Entry 7QDS (electron microscopy, 3.80 A resolution); this record covers chains A and B of the 4 polymer chains in the assembly.

Chain A:
Name: Helicase SKI2W
Source organism: Homo sapiens
Notes: EC 3.6.4.-
UniProt: Q15477 (SKIV2_HUMAN); numbering as in UniProt (aligned over 1-1246)
Chain sequence (1246 residues; row label = number of the first residue in the row):
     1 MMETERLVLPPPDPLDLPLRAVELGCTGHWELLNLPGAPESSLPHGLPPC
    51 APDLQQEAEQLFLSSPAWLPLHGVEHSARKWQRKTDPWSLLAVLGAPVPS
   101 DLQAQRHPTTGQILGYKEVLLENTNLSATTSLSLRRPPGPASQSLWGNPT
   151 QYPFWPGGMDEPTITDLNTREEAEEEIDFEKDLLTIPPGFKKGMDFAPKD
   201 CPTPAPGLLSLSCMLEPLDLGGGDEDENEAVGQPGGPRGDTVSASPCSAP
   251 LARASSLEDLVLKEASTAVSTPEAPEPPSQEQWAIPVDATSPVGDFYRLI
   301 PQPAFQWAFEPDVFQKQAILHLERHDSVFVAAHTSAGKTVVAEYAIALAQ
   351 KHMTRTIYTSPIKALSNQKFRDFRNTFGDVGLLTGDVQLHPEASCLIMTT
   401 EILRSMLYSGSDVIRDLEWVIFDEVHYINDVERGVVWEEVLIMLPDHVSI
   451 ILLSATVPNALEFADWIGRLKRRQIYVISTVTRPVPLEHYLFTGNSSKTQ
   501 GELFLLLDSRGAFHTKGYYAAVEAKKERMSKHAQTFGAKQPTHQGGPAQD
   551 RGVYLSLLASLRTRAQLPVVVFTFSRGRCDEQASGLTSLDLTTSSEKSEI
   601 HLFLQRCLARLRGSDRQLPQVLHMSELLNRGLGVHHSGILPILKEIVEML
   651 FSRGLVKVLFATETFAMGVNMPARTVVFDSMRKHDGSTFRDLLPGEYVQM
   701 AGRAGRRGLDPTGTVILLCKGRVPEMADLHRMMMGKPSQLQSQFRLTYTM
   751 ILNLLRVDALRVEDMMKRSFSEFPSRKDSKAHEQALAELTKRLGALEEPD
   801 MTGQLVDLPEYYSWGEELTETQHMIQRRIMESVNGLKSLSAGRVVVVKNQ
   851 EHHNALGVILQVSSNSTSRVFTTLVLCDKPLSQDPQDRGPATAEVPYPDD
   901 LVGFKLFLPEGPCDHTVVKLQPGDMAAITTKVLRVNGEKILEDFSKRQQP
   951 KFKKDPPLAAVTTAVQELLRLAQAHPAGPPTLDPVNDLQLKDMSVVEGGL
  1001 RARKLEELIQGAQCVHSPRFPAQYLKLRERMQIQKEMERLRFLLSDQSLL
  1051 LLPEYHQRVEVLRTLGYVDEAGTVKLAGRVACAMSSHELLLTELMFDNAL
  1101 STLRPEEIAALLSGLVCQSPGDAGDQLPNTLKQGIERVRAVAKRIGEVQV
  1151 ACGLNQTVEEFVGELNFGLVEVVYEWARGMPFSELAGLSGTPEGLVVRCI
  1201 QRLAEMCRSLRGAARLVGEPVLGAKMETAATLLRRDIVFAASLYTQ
Disordered / not traced: 123-166, 200-1246
Reported in the primary citation:
  - conformationally variable residues (order/disorder transition): Glu122 to Thr165
  - mutagenesis - E424Q: abolished catalytic activity
  - disease-associated variants - V341G: abolished catalytic activity
  - disease-associated variants - A332P, E438K, R483C: decreased catalytic activity (proposed by the authors, not directly observed)
  - disease-associated variants - R888DEL (proposed by the authors, not directly observed)
  - disease-associated variants - E438K, W466G, R483C, Q1034DEL (citing earlier work)

Chain B:
Name: Tetratricopeptide repeat protein 37
Source organism: Homo sapiens
UniProt: Q6PGP7 (TTC37_HUMAN); residue numbers follow UniProt; this construct covers 1-1564
Chain sequence (1589 residues; each row starts with the number of its first residue; numbers below 1 keep their minus sign (Met-24 is residue -24)):
   -24 MKHHHHHHHHHHSAGLEVLFQGPDSMSSKEVKTALKSARDAIRNKEYKEA
    26 LKHCKTVLKQEKNNYNAWVFIGVAAAELEQPDQAQSAYKKAAELEPDQLL
    76 AWQGLANLYEKYNHINAKDDLPGVYQKLLDLYESVDKQKWCDVCKKLVDL
   126 YYQEKKHLEVARTWHKLIKTRQEQGAENEELHQLWRKLTQFLAESTEDQN
   176 NETQQLLFTAFENALGLSDKIPSEDHQVLYRHFIQSLSKFPHESARLKKA
   226 CEGMINIYPTVQYPLEVLCLHLIESGNLTDEGQQYCCRLVEMDSKSGPGL
   276 IGLGIKALQDKKYEDAVRNLTEGLKESPVCTSGWYHLAEAQVKMHRPKEA
   326 VLSCSQALKIVDNLGASGNSLYQRNLCLHLKAEALIKLSDYDSSEEAIRT
   376 LDQISDADNIPGLLVLKSLAYRNKGSFDEAAKIMEDLLSSYPDLAEVHAL
   426 EALIHFTKKDYLQAEKCFQRALEKDTEVAEYHYQLGLTYWFMGEETRKDK
   476 TKALTHFLKAARLDTYMGKVFCYLGHYYRDVVGDKNRARGCYRKAFELDD
   526 TDAESGAAAVDLSVELEDMEMALAILTTVTQKASAGTAKWAWLRRGLYYL
   576 KAGQHSQAVADLQAALRADPKDFNCWESLGEAYLSRGGYTTALKSFTKAS
   626 ELNPESIYSVFKVAAIQQILGKYKEAVAQYQMIIKKKEDYVPALKGLGEC
   676 HLMMAKAALVDYLDGKAVDYIEKALEYFTCALQHRADVSCLWKLAGDACT
   726 CLYAVAPSKVNVHVLGVLLGQKEGKQVLKKNELLHLGGRCYGRALKLMST
   776 SNTWCDLGINYYRQAQHLAETGSNMNDLKELLEKSLHCLKKAVRLDSNNH
   826 LYWNALGVVACYSGIGNYALAQHCFIKSIQSEQINAVAWTNLGVLYLTNE
   876 NIEQAHEAFKMAQSLDPSYLMCWIGQALIAEAVGSYDTMDLFRHTTELNM
   926 HTEGALGYAYWVCTTLQDKSNRETELYQYNILQMNAIPAAQVILNKYVER
   976 IQNYAPAFTMLGYLNEHLQLKKEAANAYQRAILLLQTAEDQDTYNVAIRN
  1026 YGRLLCSTGEYDKAIQAFKSTPLEVLEDIIGFALALFMKGLYKESSKAYE
  1076 RALSIVESEQDKAHILTALAITEYKQGKTDVAKTLLFKCSILKEPTTESL
  1126 QALCALGLAMQDATLSKAALNELLKHIKHKDSNYQRCLLTSAIYALQGRS
  1176 VAVQKQISKAVHSNPGDPALWSLLSRVVAQYAQRNAKGGVVAGNVAHILD
  1226 SNHGKKALLYTAVNQLAMGSSSAEDEKNTALKTIQKAALLSPGDPAIWAG
  1276 LMAACHADDKLALVNNTQPKRIDLYLALLSAVSASIKDEKFFENYNQSLE
  1326 KWSLSQAVTGLIDTGRISEAETLCTKNLKSNPDQPAVILLLRQVQCKPLL
  1376 ESQKPLPDAVLEELQKTVMSNSTSVPAWQWLAHVYQSQGMMRAAEMCYRK
  1426 SLQLASQRGSWSGKLSSLLRLALLALKVCMANISNDHWPSLVQEATTEAL
  1476 KLCFCPLAVLLQALLQFKRKMGARETRRLLERVVYQPGYPKSIASTARWY
  1526 LLRHLYAKDDYELIDVLVNNAKTHGDTRALELNQRLSSQ
Disordered / not traced: -24 to 558
Construct notes: initiating methionine (-24); expression tag (-23 to 0)
Reported in the primary citation:
  - disease-associated variants - G673D, G721R, L761P: decreased stability (proposed by the authors, not directly observed)
  - disease-associated variants - L1485R, R1503C, L1505S (citing earlier work)
  - disease-associated variants - P1270A, D1283N: decreased binding to hSKI8 (proposed by the authors, not directly observed)

Chain A / chain B interface:
Residue-residue contacts (192; chain A residue first):
  Met1(A) - Ala1418(B)
  Glu3(A) - Met1415(B)
  Glu3(A) - Met1416(B)  hydrogen bond (side chain-backbone)
  Glu3(A) - Arg1417(B)  hydrogen bond (side chain-backbone)
  Glu3(A) - Ala1418(B)  hydrogen bond (side chain-backbone)
  Thr4(A) - Met1415(B)
  Arg6(A) - Gly1414(B)
  Arg6(A) - Met1416(B)
  Val8(A) - Ala1456(B)  hydrophobic
  Leu15(A) - Trp1524(B)
  Leu15(A) - Arg1528(B)
  Asp16(A) - Trp1524(B)
  Asp16(A) - Tyr1525(B)
  Leu17(A) - Thr1521(B)
  Leu17(A) - Trp1524(B)  hydrophobic
  Leu17(A) - Tyr1525(B)  hydrophobic
  Leu17(A) - Arg1553(B)
  Leu19(A) - Leu1451(B)  hydrophobic
  Ala21(A) - Leu1448(B)  hydrophobic
  Glu23(A) - Ser1441(B)
  Gly25(A) - Ala1242(B)
  Cys26(A) - Ala1242(B)  hydrogen bond (backbone-backbone)
  Cys26(A) - Trp1436(B)
  Cys26(A) - Ser1437(B)  hydrogen bond (backbone-side chain)
  Thr27(A) - Ala1242(B)
  Thr27(A) - Met1243(B)
  Gly28(A) - Trp1436(B)
  Trp30(A) - Leu1440(B)
  Trp30(A) - Ser1441(B)
  Trp30(A) - Leu1444(B)
  Trp30(A) - Arg1445(B)
  Glu31(A) - Val1289(B)
  Glu31(A) - Ser1517(B)
  Leu32(A) - Ser1517(B)  hydrogen bond (backbone-side chain)
  Leu33(A) - Leu1288(B)  hydrophobic
  Leu33(A) - Val1289(B)  hydrophobic
  Pro39(A) - His1408(B)
  Pro39(A) - Arg1445(B)
  Glu40(A) - Lys1285(B)  salt bridge
  Glu40(A) - Asp1338(B)
  Ser41(A) - Lys1285(B)
  Ser42(A) - Ala1282(B)
  Ser42(A) - Lys1285(B)
  Leu43(A) - Leu1241(B)
  Pro44(A) - His1281(B)
  Pro44(A) - Thr1334(B)
  His45(A) - Trp1327(B)
  His45(A) - Ser1330(B)  hydrogen bond
  His45(A) - Gln1331(B)
  His45(A) - Thr1334(B)  hydrogen bond
  Gly46(A) - Trp1327(B)  hydrogen bond (backbone-side chain)
  Leu47(A) - Val1238(B)  hydrophobic
  Leu47(A) - Ala1242(B)  hydrophobic
  Leu47(A) - Trp1327(B)
  Pro48(A) - Trp1327(B)  hydrophobic
  Pro49(A) - Ser1323(B)
  Pro49(A) - Leu1324(B)  hydrophobic
  Pro49(A) - Trp1327(B)
  Cys50(A) - Gln1205(B)
  Cys50(A) - Tyr1320(B)
  Ala51(A) - Arg1201(B)  hydrogen bond (backbone-side chain)
  Ala51(A) - Gln1205(B)  hydrogen bond (backbone-side chain)
  Ala51(A) - Tyr1235(B)
  Ala51(A) - Tyr1320(B)  hydrophobic
  Pro52(A) - Arg1201(B)  hydrogen bond (backbone-side chain)
  Pro52(A) - Gln1205(B)
  Pro52(A) - Phe1317(B)  hydrophobic
  Pro52(A) - Tyr1320(B)
  Asp53(A) - Gln1205(B)
  Leu54(A) - Ser1166(B)
  Gln55(A) - Ala1170(B)
  Gln55(A) - Leu1171(B)
  Glu57(A) - Leu1163(B)
  Glu57(A) - Phe1317(B)
  Ala58(A) - Leu1163(B)  hydrophobic
  Glu59(A) - Ala1134(B)
  Gln60(A) - Lys1315(B)
  Gln60(A) - Phe1316(B)
  Phe62(A) - Ile1096(B)
  Phe62(A) - Gln1126(B)
  Phe62(A) - Ala1130(B)  hydrophobic
  Phe62(A) - Leu1164(B)  hydrophobic
  Leu63(A) - Tyr1099(B)  hydrophobic
  Leu63(A) - Lys1100(B)
  Leu63(A) - Ala1130(B)  hydrophobic
  Leu63(A) - Leu1131(B)
  Ser64(A) - Phe1062(B)
  Ser64(A) - Lys1100(B)  hydrogen bond (backbone-side chain)
  Ser64(A) - Phe1316(B)
  Ser65(A) - Phe1062(B)
  Ser65(A) - Met1063(B)
  Pro66(A) - Phe1062(B)
  Pro66(A) - Tyr1074(B)
  Pro66(A) - Ala1093(B)  hydrophobic
  Ala67(A) - Leu1059(B)  hydrophobic
  Trp68(A) - Glu1123(B)
  Leu69(A) - Thr1092(B)
  Pro70(A) - His1089(B)
  Pro70(A) - Glu1123(B)
  Leu71(A) - Ile1055(B)  hydrophobic
  Leu71(A) - His1089(B)
  Leu71(A) - Ile1090(B)  hydrophobic
  His72(A) - Ile1055(B)
  His72(A) - Leu1059(B)
  His72(A) - Tyr1074(B)  hydrogen bond
  Gly73(A) - Arg1028(B)
  Val74(A) - Glu991(B)
  Glu75(A) - Lys944(B)
  His76(A) - Glu1052(B)  salt bridge
  His76(A) - Asp1086(B)  salt bridge
  Ala78(A) - Gln942(B)
  Arg79(A) - Gln942(B)  hydrogen bond (backbone-side chain)
  Arg79(A) - Tyr988(B)
  Arg79(A) - Asn1025(B)
  Arg79(A) - Arg1028(B)
  Trp81(A) - Tyr935(B)
  Trp81(A) - Cys938(B)  hydrophobic
  Trp81(A) - Gln942(B)
  Trp81(A) - Thr984(B)  hydrogen bond
  Trp81(A) - Tyr988(B)  hydrophobic
  Arg83(A) - Glu928(B)  salt bridge
  Arg83(A) - Tyr935(B)
  Lys84(A) - Tyr979(B)
  Thr85(A) - Leu903(B)
  Thr85(A) - Glu906(B)
  Asp86(A) - Glu928(B)
  Pro87(A) - Val869(B)
  Trp88(A) - Cys836(B)  hydrophobic
  Trp88(A) - Tyr843(B)
  Trp88(A) - Thr873(B)
  Ser89(A) - His926(B)  hydrogen bond
  Leu90(A) - Val869(B)  hydrophobic
  Leu90(A) - Met896(B)
  Leu90(A) - Ile899(B)  hydrophobic
  Leu90(A) - Gly900(B)
  Leu91(A) - Val833(B)  hydrophobic
  Leu91(A) - Cys836(B)  hydrophobic
  Leu91(A) - Asn866(B)
  Ala92(A) - Asn829(B)
  Ala92(A) - Val833(B)
  Ala92(A) - Val862(B)
  Ala92(A) - Asn866(B)
  Ala92(A) - Tyr894(B)
  Val93(A) - Ile784(B)  hydrophobic
  Val93(A) - Arg788(B)
  Val93(A) - Val833(B)  hydrophobic
  Ala96(A) - Lys718(B)
  Ala96(A) - Asn777(B)
  Ala96(A) - Asp781(B)
  Pro97(A) - Asn777(B)  hydrogen bond (backbone-side chain)
  Val98(A) - Lys718(B)
  Val98(A) - Leu719(B)  hydrophobic
  Ser100(A) - Cys715(B)  hydrogen bond
  Ala104(A) - Tyr633(B)  hydrophobic
  Arg106(A) - Glu602(B)  salt bridge
  Arg106(A) - Glu606(B)  salt bridge
  Arg106(A) - Tyr633(B)
  Ile113(A) - Tyr633(B)  hydrophobic
  Tyr116(A) - Tyr633(B)
  Tyr116(A) - Tyr665(B)  hydrogen bond
  Tyr116(A) - Arg710(B)
  Leu167(A) - His812(B)  hydrogen bond (backbone-side chain)
  Glu174(A) - Lys816(B)
  Glu174(A) - Arg819(B)
  Glu174(A) - Leu820(B)
  Glu175(A) - Arg819(B)
  Phe179(A) - Lys815(B)
  Phe179(A) - Val818(B)  hydrophobic
  Phe179(A) - Trp828(B)  hydrophobic
  Phe179(A) - Leu831(B)  hydrophobic
  Phe179(A) - Leu845(B)  hydrophobic
  Leu183(A) - His848(B)
  Leu184(A) - His848(B)  hydrogen bond (backbone-side chain)
  Leu184(A) - Ile851(B)  hydrophobic
  Leu184(A) - Gln855(B)
  Thr185(A) - Gln847(B)
  Ile186(A) - Ile851(B)
  Pro187(A) - Ile851(B)
  Pro187(A) - Tyr871(B)
  Pro188(A) - Ile851(B)
  Pro188(A) - Trp864(B)
  Phe190(A) - Gln879(B)
  Phe190(A) - Glu882(B)
  Phe190(A) - Ala883(B)
  Lys192(A) - Gln879(B)  hydrogen bond (backbone-side chain)
  Met194(A) - Gln847(B)
  Met194(A) - Tyr871(B)  hydrophobic
  Met194(A) - Asn874(B)
  Met194(A) - Asn876(B)
  Phe196(A) - Tyr843(B)  hydrophobic
  Phe196(A) - Ala844(B)
  Phe196(A) - Asn874(B)
Also at the interface, not in a pair above, chain A (114 interface residues in all): Met2, Glu5, Leu9, Asp13, Val22, Leu24, His29, Ala38, Gln56, Leu61, Gln82, Leu94, Gly95, Pro99, Asp101, Leu102, Glu118, Leu120, Asn168, Ala173, Ile177, Gly193, Lys199
Also at the interface, not in a pair above, chain B (167 interface residues in all): Pro667, Lys670, Val713, Met773, Thr775, Leu826, Ile840, Lys852, Ile854, Leu870, Leu872, Met886, Leu931, Gly932, Thr939, Met985, His992, Leu1051, Ala1127, Leu1133, Tyr1159, Gln1160, Ala1167, Ala1204, Tyr1206, Gln1208, Leu1234, Gly1244, Ser1245, Ala1274, Gly1275, Ala1278, Leu1286, Asn1319, Pro1401, Val1453, Leu1482, Leu1485, Pro1515, Ile1518

Overview:
Chain A and chain B form an interface of 114 and 167 residues respectively, with 23 hydrogen bonds and 6 salt
bridges. Polar pairs include Glu40(A)-Lys1285(B), His76(A)-Glu1052(B) and His76(A)-Asp1086(B). The paper
reports that A332P, E438K and R483C of chain A reduce catalytic activity; conformational variability at
Glu122(A); 10 substitutions were tested in all.
Chain A is Helicase SKI2W and chain B is Tetratricopeptide repeat protein 37, both from Homo sapiens; the
structure, Apo human SKI complex in the open state, was determined by electron microscopy, deposited together
with 7QDY, 7QDZ, 7QE0 and 7QDR.
